Entry 9GEP (electron microscopy, 2.89 A resolution); this record covers chains G and I of the 12 polymer chains in the assembly.

== Chain G ==
Name: Histone H2A type 1
Source organism: Xenopus laevis
UniProt: P06897 (H2A1_XENLA); residues 10-120 here correspond to UniProt positions 11-121 (UniProt number = residue number + 1)
Amino-acid sequence (111 residues; each row starts with the number of its first residue):
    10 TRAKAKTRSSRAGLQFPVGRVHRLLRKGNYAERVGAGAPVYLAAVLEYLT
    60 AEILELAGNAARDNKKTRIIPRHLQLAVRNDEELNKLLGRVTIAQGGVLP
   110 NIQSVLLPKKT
Unresolved in the structure: 10, 118-120
Construct notes: conflict Arg99 (Gly100 in P06897)
UniProt features mapped onto this chain:
  - modified residue: Lys36 (N6-(2-hydroxyisobutyryl)lysine), Lys74 (N6-(2-hydroxyisobutyryl)lysine), Lys75 (N6-(2-hydroxyisobutyryl)lysine), Lys95 (N6-(2-hydroxyisobutyryl)lysine), Gln104 (N5-methylglutamine), Lys118 (N6-(2-hydroxyisobutyryl)lysine)
  - cross-link (Glycyl lysine isopeptide (Lys-Gly)): Lys13 (interchain with G-Cter in ubiquitin), Lys15 (interchain with G-Cter in ubiquitin), Lys119 (interchain with G-Cter in ubiquitin)

== Chain I ==
Molecule: Widom-601 DNA
Sequence (147 nucleotides; numbered -73 to 73; the number before each row is that of its first residue; numbers below 1 keep their minus sign (DA-73 is residue -73)):
   -73 ATCGGATGTATATATCTGACACGTGCCTGGAGACTAGGGAGTAATCCCCT
   -23 TGGCGGTTAAAACGCGGGGGACAGCGCGTACGTGCGTTTAAGCGGTGCTA
    27 GAGCTGTCTACGACCAATTGAGCGGCCTCGGCACCGGGATTCTCGAT
Unresolved in the structure: -73, 73

== Chain G / chain I interface ==
Contacting residue pairs (15; chain G residue first):
  Arg11(G) - DA43(I)  hydrogen bond to the base
  Arg11(G) - DT44(I)  hydrogen bond to the sugar
  Lys13(G) - DG46(I)  salt bridge to the phosphate
  Arg29(G) - DC49(I)  salt bridge to the phosphate
  Arg42(G) - DG38(I)  sugar contact
  Arg42(G) - DA39(I)  phosphate contact
  Val43(G) - DG38(I)  sugar contact
  Val43(G) - DA39(I)  hydrogen bond to the phosphate
  Gly44(G) - DG38(I)  phosphate contact
  Ala45(G) - DG38(I)  phosphate contact
  Lys75(G) - DC58(I)  phosphate contact
  Thr76(G) - DG57(I)  hydrogen bond to the phosphate
  Thr76(G) - DC58(I)  hydrogen bond to the phosphate
  Arg77(G) - DG57(I)  sugar contact
  Arg77(G) - DC58(I)  phosphate contact
Interface residues without a listed pair, chain G (12 interface residues in all): His31, Glu41
Interface residues without a listed pair, chain I (9 interface residues in all): DG48

== Overview ==
The interface between chain G and chain I involves 12 residues on one side and 9 on the other, with 5 hydrogen
bonds and 2 salt bridges. Polar pairs include Arg11(G)-DA43(I), Arg11(G)-DT44(I) and Val43(G)-DA39(I).
Chain G is Histone H2A type 1 (Xenopus laevis) and chain I is Widom-601 DNA; the structure, Native monomeric
Myeloperoxidase bound to nucleosome core particle, was determined by electron microscopy, deposited together
with 9GEN, 9GEO, 9GEQ, 9GER, 9IHD, 9IHE and 9IHF.
